PDB entry 4LF8 | X-ray diffraction, 3.15 A resolution | chains A and J of the 21 polymer chains in the assembly

[Chain A]
Molecule: 16S rRNA
From: Thermus thermophilus
Sequence (1522 nucleotides; each row starts with the number of its first residue; note: 42 numbers in that range are skipped by the numbering (no residue carries them; nothing is unmodelled there); a row labelled like 190A-190L holds insertion residues (190A, then the next letters in order); numbering starts at 0):
     0 UUUGUUGGAGAGUUUGAUCCUGGCUCAGGGUGAACGCUGGCGGCGUGCCU
    50 AAGACAUGCAAGUCGUGCGGG
    73 CCGCGGGGUUUU
    88 ACUCCG
    95 UGGUC
   101 AGCGGCGGACGGGUGAGUAACGCGUGGGU
  129A G
   130 ACCUACCCGGAAGAGGGGGACAACCCGGGGAAACUCGGGCUAAUCCCCCA
   180 UGUGGACCCGC
190A-190L CCCUUGGGGUGU
   191 GUCCAAAGGGCUUU
   216 GCCCGCUUCCGGAUGGGCCCGCGUCCCAUCAGCUAGUUGGUGGGGUAAUG
   266 GCCCACCAAGGCGACGACGGGUAGCCGGUCUGAGAGGAUGGCCGGCCACA
   316 GGGGCACUGAGACACGGGCCCCACUCCUACGGGAGGCAGCAGUUAGGAAU
   366 CUUCCGCAAUGGGCGCAAGCCUGACGGAGCGACGCCGCUUGGAGGAAGAA
   416 GCCCUUCGGGGUGUAAACUCCUGAA
   442 CCCGGGACGAAACCCCCGACGA
   474 GGGGACUGACGGUACCGGG
   494 GUAAUAGCGCCGGCCAACUCCGUGCCAGCAGCCGCGGUAAUACGGAGGGC
   544 GCGAGCGUUACCCGGAUUCACUGGGCGUAAAGGGCGUGUAGGCGGCCUGG
   594 GGCGUCCCAUGUGAAAGACCACGGCUCAACCGUGGGGGAGCGUGGGAUAC
   644 GCUCAGGCUAGACGGUGGGAGAGGGUGGUGGAAUUCCCGGAGUAGCGGUG
   694 AAAUGCGCAGAUACCGGGAGGAACGCCGAUGGCGAAGGCAGCCACCUGGU
   744 CCACCCGUGACGCUGAGGCGCGAAAGCGUGGGGAGCAAACCGGAUUAGAU
   794 ACCCGGGUAGUCCACGCCCUAAACGAUGCGCGCUAGGUCUCUGGGUCU
   848 CCUGGGGGCCGAAGCUAACGCGUUAAGCGCGCCGCCUGGGGAGUACGGCC
   898 GCAAGGCUGAAACUCAAAGGAAUUGACGGGGGCCCGCACAAGCGGUGGAG
   948 CAUGUGGUUUAAUUCGAAGXAACGCGAAGAACCUUACCAGGCCUUGACAU
   998 GCUAGG
 1003A G
  1004 AACCCGGGUGAAAGCCUGGGGUGCCCC
1030A-1030D GCGA
  1031 GGGGAGCCCUAGCACAGGUGCUGCAUGGCCGUCGUCAGCUCGUGCCGUGA
  1081 GGUGUUGGGUUAAGUCCCGCAACGAGCGCAACCCCCGCCGUUAGUUGCCA
  1131 GCGGUUCGGCCGGGCACUCUAACGGGACUGCCCGCGAAA
  1171 GCGGGAGGAAGGAGGGGACGACGUCUGGUCAGCAUGGCCCUUACGGCCUG
  1221 GGCGACACACGUGCUACAAUGCCCACUACAAAGCGAUGCCACCCGGCAAC
  1271 GGGGAGCUAAUCGCAAAAAGGUGGGCCCAGUUCGGAUUGGGGUCUGCAAC
  1321 CCGACCCCAUGAAGCCGGAAUCGCUAGUAAUCGCGGAUCAG
 1361A C
  1362 CAUGCCGCGGUGAAUACGUUCCCGGGCCUUGUACACACXGCCXGUXACGC
  1412 CAUGGGAGCGGGCUCUACCCGAAGUCGCCGGG
  1446 AGCCUACGGG
  1459 CAGGCGCCGAGGGUAGGGCCCGUGACUGGGGCGAAGUCGUAACAAGGUAG
  1509 CUGUACCGGAAGGUGCGGCUGGAUCCACUCCUUUCU
Not modelled in the structure: 0-4, 1534-1540
Differences from the reference sequence: conflict C1534 (A2157 in M26923.1), A1535 (C2158 in M26923.1)
Modified residues: PSU (pseudouridine-5'-monophosphate) at position 516, 7MG (7N-methyl-8-hydroguanosine-5'-monophosphate) at position 527, M2G (N2-dimethylguanosine-5'-monophosphate) at position 966, 5MC (5-methylcytidine-5'-monophosphate) at position 967, 2MG (2N-methylguanosine-5'-monophosphate) at position 1207, 5MC (5-methylcytidine-5'-monophosphate) at position 1400, 4OC (4n,o2'-methylcytidine-5'-monophosphate) at position 1402, 5MC (5-methylcytidine-5'-monophosphate) at position 1404, 5MC (5-methylcytidine-5'-monophosphate) at position 1407, UR3 (3-methyluridine-5'-monophoshate) at position 1498, PSU (pseudouridine-5'-monophosphate) at position 1540, PSU (pseudouridine-5'-monophosphate) at position 1541
Bound ions: Mg2+ site 1 near U5 (its only coordinating residue here); Mg2+ site 2 near U12 (its only coordinating residue here); Mg2+ site 3: U12, A914; Mg2+ site 4 near G21 (its only coordinating residue here); Mg2+ site 5 near A53 (its only coordinating residue here); Mg2+ site 6 near G61 (its only coordinating residue here); Mg2+ site 7 near G107 (its only coordinating residue here); Mg2+ site 8 near G113 (its only coordinating residue here); Mg2+ site 9: G115, A116, G117, G289; Mg2+ site 10: A116, G117, G289; Mg2+ site 11: C121, G124, U125, G236; K+ site 1 near G167 (its only coordinating residue here); 81 more Mg2+ sites not listed; 6 more K+ sites not listed
Ligand contacts:
  - paromomycin (PAR), molecule 1: U30, G31, C48, U49, U304, G306, C554, C555
  - paromomycin (PAR), molecule 2: G31, C47, C48, A50, A51, G52, A53, G113, U114, G115, A353, C355, A356, U358, U359, A360, G361, U365, C366
  - paromomycin (PAR), molecule 3: A119, A120, C121, G122, C123, G236, C237, G238, U239, C240, C241, C242, G281, A282, G284
  - paromomycin (PAR), molecule 4: G567, G568, C569, G570, G575, G821, C822, G874, C875, C877, C879, C880
  - paromomycin (PAR), molecule 5: G610, A611, C612, C613, A614, A622, C623, C624, G625, U626
  - paromomycin (PAR), molecule 6: G661, G662, A663, G664, G666, G667, C739, U740, G741, G742, U743
  - paromomycin (PAR), molecule 7: U669, G670, G671, U672, G673, G714, A715, A716, C717, C805, C806, A807
  - paromomycin (PAR), molecule 8: G1061, U1062, U1065, C1066, A1188, C1189, G1190
  - paromomycin (PAR), molecule 9: G1405, U1406, 5MC_1407, A1408, C1409, G1489, C1490, G1491, A1492, A1493, G1494, U1495, C1496

[Chain J]
Protein: ribosomal protein S10
From: Thermus thermophilus
UniProt: Q5SHN7 (RS10_THET8); residues 1-105 here = UniProt positions 1-105
Amino-acid sequence (105 residues; each row starts with the number of its first residue):
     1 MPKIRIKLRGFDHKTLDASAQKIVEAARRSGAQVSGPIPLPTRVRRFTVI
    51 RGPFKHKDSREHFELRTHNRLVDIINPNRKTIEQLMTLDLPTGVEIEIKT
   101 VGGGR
Not modelled in the structure: 1-2, 102-105
Ligand contacts: paromomycin (PAR): Arg51, Asp58, Ser59

[Chain A / chain J interface]
Pairs across the interface (74):
  G963(A) with Phe54(J), base contact
  A964(A) with Phe54(J), sugar contact; Lys55(J), hydrogen bond to the sugar
  A969(A) with Lys55(J), salt bridge to the phosphate
  C972(A) with Lys55(J), sugar contact; His56(J), sugar contact; Lys57(J), salt bridge to the phosphate
  G973(A) with Pro53(J), sugar contact; Phe54(J), base contact; Lys55(J), hydrogen bond to the sugar; Lys57(J), salt bridge to the phosphate
  A975(A) with Thr48(J), base contact; Arg60(J), base contact
  G1058(A) with Pro53(J), base contact
  C1059(A) with Arg51(J), hydrogen bond to the sugar; Pro53(J), base contact
  C1060(A) with Arg51(J), sugar contact; Gly52(J), sugar contact; His56(J), hydrogen bond to the sugar
  G1061(A) with Arg51(J), phosphate contact; His56(J), hydrogen bond to the sugar
  A1123(A) with Gln33(J), phosphate contact; Ser35(J), hydrogen bond to the sugar; Pro37(J), hydrogen bond to the sugar; Ile38(J), sugar contact; Pro39(J), base contact
  G1124(A) with Val34(J), phosphate contact; Ser35(J), sugar contact; Ile38(J), sugar contact
  U1125(A) with Arg5(J), hydrogen bond to the base; Ser35(J), phosphate contact; Ile38(J), phosphate contact; Asp73(J), base contact
  U1150(A) with Pro39(J), base contact; Leu40(J), hydrogen bond to the sugar; Pro41(J), sugar contact
  A1151(A) with Pro39(J), sugar contact; Leu40(J), sugar contact; Pro41(J), phosphate contact; Thr42(J), hydrogen bond to the phosphate; Arg70(J), hydrogen bond to the phosphate
  A1152(A) with His13(J), hydrogen bond to the phosphate; Asp17(J), hydrogen bond to the sugar; Thr42(J), phosphate contact; His68(J), salt bridge to the phosphate; Arg70(J), salt bridge to the phosphate
  C1153(A) with His13(J), salt bridge to the phosphate
  C1189(A) with Arg51(J), salt bridge to the phosphate
  G1197(A) with His56(J), base contact
  G1198(A) with Pro53(J), base contact; Phe54(J), sugar contact; Lys55(J), sugar contact
  U1199(A) with Phe54(J), sugar contact
  G1202(A) with Pro53(J), base contact
  G1253(A) with Val44(J), phosphate contact
  C1254(A) with Arg43(J), base contact; Val44(J), phosphate contact; Arg45(J), phosphate contact
  G1255(A) with Arg43(J), base contact; Arg45(J), salt bridge to the phosphate
  U1278(A) with Glu97(J), hydrogen bond to the base; Lys99(J), hydrogen bond to the base
  A1279(A) with Lys7(J), phosphate contact; Arg9(J), salt bridge to the phosphate; Arg43(J), base contact
  A1280(A) with Lys7(J), salt bridge to the phosphate; Leu40(J), base contact; Pro41(J), sugar contact
  C1366(A) with Arg60(J), hydrogen bond to the sugar
  C1367(A) with Thr48(J), hydrogen bond to the sugar; Arg60(J), sugar contact; His62(J), phosphate contact
  G1368(A) with Arg46(J), hydrogen bond to the sugar; His62(J), salt bridge to the phosphate
Also at the interface, not in a pair above, chain A (32 interface residues in all): A965
Also at the interface, not in a pair above, chain J (38 interface residues in all): Gly36, Ile50, Ser59, Glu61, Leu71

[Overview]
Chain A and chain J form an interface of 32 and 38 residues respectively, with 18 hydrogen bonds and 11 salt
bridges. Polar pairs include U1125(A)-Arg5(J), U1278(A)-Glu97(J) and U1278(A)-Lys99(J). One paromomycin
molecule is bound between chain A and chain J.
Here chain A is 16S rRNA and chain J is ribosomal protein S10, both from Thermus thermophilus. Entry 4LF8
(Crystal Structure of 30S ribosomal subunit from Thermus thermophilus) was determined by X-ray diffraction.
